5I9T - chains A and C of the 4 polymer chains in the assembly; structure by X-ray diffraction, 1.95 A resolution.

Chain A (and C):
Protein: Caspase-3
Source organism: Homo sapiens
Notes: EC 3.4.22.56; chain C of this document is another copy of the same molecule, construct and numbering; everything in this record applies to it too
UniProt: P42574 (CASP3_HUMAN); residue numbers follow UniProt; this construct covers 1-277
Chain sequence (278 residues; numbered 1 to 278; the number before each row is that of its first residue):
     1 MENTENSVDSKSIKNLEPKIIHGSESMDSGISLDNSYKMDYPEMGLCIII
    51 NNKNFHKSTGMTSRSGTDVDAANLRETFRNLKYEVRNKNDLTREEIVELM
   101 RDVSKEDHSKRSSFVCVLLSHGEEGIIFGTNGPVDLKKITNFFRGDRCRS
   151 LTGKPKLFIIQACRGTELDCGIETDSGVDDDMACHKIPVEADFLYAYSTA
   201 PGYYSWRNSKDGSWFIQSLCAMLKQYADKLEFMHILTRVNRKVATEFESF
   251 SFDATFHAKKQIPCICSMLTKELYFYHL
Unresolved in the structure: 1-28, 174-184
Construct notes: engineered mutation Cys266 (Val in P42574); expression tag (278)
Swiss-Prot annotation at these positions:
  - active site: His121, Cys163
  - modified residue: Met1 (N-acetylmethionine), Lys11 (N6-acetyllysine), Ser26 (Phosphoserine), Cys163 (S-nitrosocysteine), Arg207 (Microbial infection: ADP-riboxanated arginine)

How chain A and chain C interact:
Residue-residue contacts (105; chain A residue first):
  Asp34(A) - Arg241(C)  salt bridge
  Asn35(A) - Arg238(C)  hydrogen bond
  Asn35(A) - Arg241(C)  hydrogen bond
  Lys137(A) - Tyr203(C)
  Gly145(A) - Ile172(C)
  Asp146(A) - Ile172(C)
  Arg149(A) - Ile172(C)
  Asp169(A) - Pro188(C)
  Asp169(A) - Val189(C)  hydrogen bond (side chain-backbone)
  Asp169(A) - Glu190(C)  hydrogen bond (side chain-backbone)
  Cys170(A) - His185(C)
  Cys170(A) - Val189(C)  hydrophobic
  Gly171(A) - His185(C)
  Gly171(A) - Ile187(C)
  Gly171(A) - Val189(C)
  Ile172(A) - Gly145(C)
  Ile172(A) - Asp146(C)
  Ile172(A) - Arg149(C)
  Ile172(A) - His185(C)
  Ile172(A) - Lys186(C)  hydrogen bond (backbone-backbone)
  Ile172(A) - Ile187(C)  hydrogen bond (backbone-backbone)
  Glu173(A) - His185(C)
  Glu173(A) - Lys186(C)
  His185(A) - Glu173(C)
  Lys186(A) - Cys170(C)  hydrogen bond (side chain-backbone)
  Lys186(A) - Ile172(C)
  Lys186(A) - Glu173(C)
  Lys186(A) - Ala244(C)
  Lys186(A) - Glu248(C)
  Lys186(A) - Ala258(C)  hydrogen bond (side chain-backbone)
  Lys186(A) - Lys260(C)  hydrogen bond (backbone-side chain)
  Ile187(A) - Gly171(C)
  Ile187(A) - Ile172(C)  hydrogen bond (backbone-backbone)
  Ile187(A) - Ala244(C)
  Ile187(A) - Thr245(C)
  Pro188(A) - Asp169(C)
  Pro188(A) - Ala244(C)
  Pro188(A) - Lys260(C)
  Pro188(A) - Gln261(C)
  Val189(A) - Asp169(C)  hydrogen bond (backbone-side chain)
  Val189(A) - Cys170(C)  hydrophobic
  Val189(A) - Gly171(C)
  Glu190(A) - Asp169(C)  hydrogen bond (backbone-side chain)
  Glu190(A) - Tyr203(C)  hydrogen bond
  Glu190(A) - Ile262(C)
  Ala191(A) - Ile262(C)  hydrophobic
  Ala200(A) - Met268(C)  hydrophobic
  Pro201(A) - Met268(C)
  Tyr203(A) - Lys137(C)
  Tyr203(A) - Glu190(C)  hydrogen bond
  Glu231(A) - His234(C)  salt bridge
  Met233(A) - Met233(C)  hydrophobic
  His234(A) - Glu231(C)  salt bridge
  His234(A) - His234(C)  hydrogen bond
  His234(A) - Glu272(C)  salt bridge
  Thr237(A) - Leu269(C)
  Thr237(A) - Thr270(C)
  Thr237(A) - Lys271(C)
  Arg238(A) - Asn35(C)  hydrogen bond
  Asn240(A) - Ser267(C)  hydrogen bond (side chain-backbone)
  Asn240(A) - Met268(C)
  Asn240(A) - Leu269(C)  hydrogen bond (side chain-backbone)
  Arg241(A) - Asp34(C)  salt bridge
  Arg241(A) - Asn35(C)  hydrogen bond
  Arg241(A) - Thr270(C)  hydrogen bond (side chain-backbone)
  Arg241(A) - Lys271(C)
  Ala244(A) - Lys186(C)
  Ala244(A) - Pro188(C)
  Thr245(A) - Ile187(C)
  Glu248(A) - His185(C)
  Ala258(A) - His185(C)
  Lys260(A) - His185(C)
  Lys260(A) - Lys186(C)  hydrogen bond (side chain-backbone)
  Lys260(A) - Pro188(C)
  Gln261(A) - Pro188(C)
  Ile262(A) - Glu190(C)
  Ile262(A) - Met268(C)  hydrophobic
  Ile262(A) - Thr270(C)
  Pro263(A) - Met268(C)
  Cys264(A) - Cys266(C)  hydrogen bond
  Cys264(A) - Ser267(C)
  Cys264(A) - Met268(C)  hydrophobic
  Ile265(A) - Ile265(C)
  Ile265(A) - Cys266(C)
  Ile265(A) - Ser267(C)  hydrogen bond (backbone-backbone)
  Cys266(A) - Cys264(C)  hydrogen bond
  Cys266(A) - Ile265(C)
  Cys266(A) - Cys266(C)  disulfide
  Ser267(A) - Asn240(C)  hydrogen bond (backbone-side chain)
  Ser267(A) - Cys264(C)
  Ser267(A) - Ile265(C)  hydrogen bond (backbone-backbone)
  Met268(A) - Ala200(C)  hydrophobic
  Met268(A) - Pro201(C)
  Met268(A) - Asn240(C)
  Met268(A) - Ile262(C)
  Met268(A) - Pro263(C)
  Met268(A) - Cys264(C)  hydrophobic
  Leu269(A) - Thr237(C)
  Leu269(A) - Asn240(C)  hydrogen bond (backbone-side chain)
  Thr270(A) - Thr237(C)
  Thr270(A) - Arg241(C)  hydrogen bond (backbone-side chain)
  Thr270(A) - Ile262(C)
  Lys271(A) - Thr237(C)
  Lys271(A) - Arg241(C)
  Glu272(A) - His234(C)
Also at the interface, not in a pair above, chain A (49 interface residues in all): Arg144, Thr152, Glu167, Tyr274
Also at the interface, not in a pair above, chain C (48 interface residues in all): Arg144, Thr152, Ala191, Tyr274
Disulfides between the chains: Cys266(A)-Cys266(C)

Summary:
The interface between chain A and chain C involves 49 residues on one side and 48 on the other, with 1
disulfide bond, 28 hydrogen bonds and 5 salt bridges. Polar contacts include Asp34(A)-Arg241(C),
Glu231(A)-His234(C) and His234(A)-Glu272(C).
Both chains are Caspase-3 (Homo sapiens). Entry 5I9T (Caspase 3 V266C) was determined by X-ray diffraction
together with 5I9B, 5IAB, 5IAE, 5IAG, 5IAJ, 5IAK and 6 further entries from the same study.
